Entry 6SG9 (electron microscopy, 3.10 A resolution); this record covers chains CA and CI of the 53 polymer chains in the assembly.

== Chain CA ==
Molecule: 9S rRNA
From: Trypanosoma brucei brucei
Sequence (802 nucleotides; each row starts with the number of its first residue):
     1 UAAAUUAUGG UCAAUUGUUA GUAUUCAUAU UAAUUUUUUU AAAUGUUUUA UCAUUUUAUA
    61 AAGGUUUAUU UUUGAAAGAU UUUUUGUAUA AAAUUUUAGG AAUAGUUAAU AAUAAUUUAU
   121 AAUUUUGAUU AGAUUGUUUU GUUAAUGCUA UUAGAUGGGU GUGGAAAAAU AAAAAAAAUA
   181 AUUAAUAUAU AUCAAUAAUA AAUUAAAUUA AUCUAUUAGU CAGAAAUGGA UGCCAGCCGU
   241 UGCGGUAAUU UCUAUGCUUU UAAAUAUUAU ACAAUUAUCA UAUUAAAUUG UUAAGUGUUG
   301 AUUUAACCAA UAAAAAUAUA AAUAAUUUUU AUUUGUUUUU AAACACCAUU AGGUAUAUGC
   361 AAAUAUAAAA UUAUAGUAAU UAUAAAUUAU AUUAUAUUAU AUUUAUUCAU AUAAUUAAUA
   421 GGAUAAUAUU UGUAGUUUUU GAUACCAUGA UAAGGAUUAU AAAUUGAAAG UGUUAAUAUC
   481 AUAAUCAAAA UUUAUUAUUU AUAUUAAAUA UGUAUGUGUA GAUAAAAUAA GAAAUUAAAA
   541 AGGUAUUGUU GCCCACCAAU UUUUAAAUUA UAUUAUAUUA UAUUUAUUCA UAUAAUUAAU
   601 AGGAUAAUAU UUGUAGUUUU UGAUACCAUG AUAAGGAUUA UAAAUUGAAA GUGUUAAUAU
   661 CAUAAUCAAA AUUUAUUAUU UAUAUUAAAU AUGUAUGUGU AGAUAAAAUA AGAAAUUAAA
   721 AAGGUAUUGU UGCCCACCAA UUUUUAUAAU AAAAAUAACG UGCAGUAAUU AAUAUAUUUA
   781 UAAAAAUAUA UUUUUUUUUU UA
Not modelled in the structure: 1-383, 530-802

== Chain CI ==
Protein: uS9m
From: Trypanosoma brucei brucei
Reference sequence: Q57W62 (Q57W62_TRYB2); numbering as in UniProt (aligned over 1-443)
Sequence (443 residues; row label = number of the first residue in the row):
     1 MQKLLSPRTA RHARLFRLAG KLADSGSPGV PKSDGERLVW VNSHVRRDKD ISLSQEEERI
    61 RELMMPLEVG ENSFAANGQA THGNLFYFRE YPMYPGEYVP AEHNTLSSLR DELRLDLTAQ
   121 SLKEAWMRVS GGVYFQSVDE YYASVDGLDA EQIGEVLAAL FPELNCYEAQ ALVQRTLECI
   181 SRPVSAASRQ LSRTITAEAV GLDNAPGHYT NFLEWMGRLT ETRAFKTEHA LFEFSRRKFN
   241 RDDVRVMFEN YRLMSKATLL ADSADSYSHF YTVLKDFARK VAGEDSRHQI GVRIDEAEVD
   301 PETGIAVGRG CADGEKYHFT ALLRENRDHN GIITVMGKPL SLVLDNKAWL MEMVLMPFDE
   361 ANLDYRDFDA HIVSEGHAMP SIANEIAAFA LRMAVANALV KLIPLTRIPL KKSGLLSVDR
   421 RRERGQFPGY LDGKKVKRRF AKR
Not modelled in the structure: 424-443
Differences from the reference sequence: conflict Ala370 (Val in Q57W62)

== Chain CA / chain CI interface ==
Residue-residue contacts (30):
  A459(CA) - Arg237(CI)  salt bridge to the phosphate
  U460(CA) - Arg237(CI)  base contact
  U460(CA) - Lys238(CI)  sugar contact
  U460(CA) - Phe239(CI)  sugar contact
  U460(CA) - Asn240(CI)  sugar contact
  A461(CA) - Lys238(CI)  phosphate contact
  A461(CA) - Asn240(CI)  hydrogen bond to the sugar
  A461(CA) - Lys280(CI)  salt bridge to the phosphate
  A461(CA) - Arg287(CI)  phosphate contact
  A462(CA) - Tyr87(CI)  hydrogen bond to the base
  A462(CA) - Ile290(CI)  phosphate contact
  A462(CA) - Lys412(CI)  hydrogen bond to the phosphate
  A463(CA) - Ile290(CI)  sugar contact
  A463(CA) - Gly291(CI)  hydrogen bond to the phosphate
  A463(CA) - Val292(CI)  phosphate contact
  A463(CA) - Lys412(CI)  salt bridge to the phosphate
  U464(CA) - Val292(CI)  phosphate contact
  U464(CA) - Arg293(CI)  hydrogen bond to the phosphate
  U464(CA) - Arg407(CI)  salt bridge to the phosphate
  U464(CA) - Lys411(CI)  salt bridge to the phosphate
  U465(CA) - Arg293(CI)  salt bridge to the phosphate
  U465(CA) - Arg407(CI)  salt bridge to the phosphate
  U465(CA) - Lys411(CI)  salt bridge to the phosphate
  U465(CA) - Leu416(CI)  sugar contact
  U465(CA) - Ser417(CI)  hydrogen bond to the phosphate
  U465(CA) - Val418(CI)  hydrogen bond to the sugar
  G466(CA) - Lys411(CI)  salt bridge to the phosphate
  G466(CA) - Ser417(CI)  hydrogen bond to the phosphate
  G466(CA) - Arg420(CI)  hydrogen bond to the sugar
  U523(CA) - Glu423(CI)  phosphate contact
Interface residues without a listed pair, chain CI (21 interface residues in all): Arg241, Gln289

== In short ==
9 residues of chain CA and 21 residues of chain CI are in contact; the contacts include 9 hydrogen bonds and 9
salt bridges. Polar contacts include A462(CA)-Tyr87(CI), A461(CA)-Asn240(CI) and U465(CA)-Val418(CI).
Here chain CA is 9S rRNA and chain CI is uS9m, both from Trypanosoma brucei brucei. Entry 6SG9 (Head domain of
the mt-SSU assemblosome from Trypanosoma brucei) was determined by electron microscopy (same publication as
6SGB and 6SGA).
